Entry 6EQC (electron microscopy, 7.40 A resolution (low resolution: residue-level contacts below are approximate; hydrogen-bond / salt-bridge calls are withheld)); this record covers chains A and F of the 6 polymer chains in the assembly.

# Chain A
Molecule: Hexon protein
From: Human adenovirus 5
Reference sequence: P04133 (CAPSH_ADE05); residues 0-951 here correspond to UniProt positions 1-952 (UniProt number = residue number + 1)
Chain sequence (952 residues; row label = number of the first residue in the row; numbering starts at 0):
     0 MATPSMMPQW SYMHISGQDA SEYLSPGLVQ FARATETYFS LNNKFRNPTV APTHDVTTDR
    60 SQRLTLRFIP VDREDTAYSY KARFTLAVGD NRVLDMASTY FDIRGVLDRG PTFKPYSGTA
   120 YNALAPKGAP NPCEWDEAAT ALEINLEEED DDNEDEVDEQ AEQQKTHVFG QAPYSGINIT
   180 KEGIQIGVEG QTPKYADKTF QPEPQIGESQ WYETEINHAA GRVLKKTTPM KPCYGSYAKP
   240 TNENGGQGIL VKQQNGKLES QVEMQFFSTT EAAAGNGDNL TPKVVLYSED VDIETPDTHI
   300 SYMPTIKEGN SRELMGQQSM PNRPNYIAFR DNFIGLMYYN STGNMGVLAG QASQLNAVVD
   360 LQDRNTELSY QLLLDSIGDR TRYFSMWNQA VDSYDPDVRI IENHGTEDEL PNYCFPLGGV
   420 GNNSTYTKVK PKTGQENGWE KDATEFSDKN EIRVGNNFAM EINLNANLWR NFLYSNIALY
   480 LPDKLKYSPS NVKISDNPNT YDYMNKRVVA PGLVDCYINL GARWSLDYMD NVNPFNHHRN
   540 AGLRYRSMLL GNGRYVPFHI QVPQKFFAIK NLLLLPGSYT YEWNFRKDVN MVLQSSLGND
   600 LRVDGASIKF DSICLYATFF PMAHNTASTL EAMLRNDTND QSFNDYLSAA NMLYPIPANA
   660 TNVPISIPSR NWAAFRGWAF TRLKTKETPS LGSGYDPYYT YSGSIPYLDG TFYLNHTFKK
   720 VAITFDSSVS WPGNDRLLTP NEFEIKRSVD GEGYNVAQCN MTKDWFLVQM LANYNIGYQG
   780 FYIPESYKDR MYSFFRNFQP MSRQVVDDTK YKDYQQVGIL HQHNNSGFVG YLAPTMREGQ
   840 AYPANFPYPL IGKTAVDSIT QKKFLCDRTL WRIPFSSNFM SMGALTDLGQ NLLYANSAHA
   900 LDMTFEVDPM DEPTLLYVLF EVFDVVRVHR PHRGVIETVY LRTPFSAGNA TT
Unresolved in the structure: 0-5, 141-160, 947-951
Differences from the reference sequence: conflict A272 (Thr273 in P04133), G420 (Ile421 in P04133), N422 (Thr423 in P04133), S423 (Glu424 in P04133), Y425 (Leu426 in P04133)
Swiss-Prot annotation at these positions:
  - site: G776 (Involved in interaction with pre-protein VI)
  - modified residue: A1 (N-acetylalanine), S174 (Phosphoserine), Y939 (Phosphotyrosine)

# Chain F
Molecule: scFv of 9C12 antibody
From: Mus musculus
Notes: antibody fragment or engineered binder
Chain sequence (254 residues; row label = number of the first residue in the row; numbering starts at 0):
     0 DYKDDDDKDI VMTQSPSSLS ASVGDRVTIT CKASQSVTND AAWYQKKPGK APKLLIYQAS
    60 TRYTGVPSRF SGSGYGTDFT LTISSLQPED FATYFCHQDY SSPLTFGQGT KVEIKRGGGG
   120 SGGGGSGGGG SQVQLVQSGA EDKKPGASVK VSCKVSGFSL GRYGVHWVRQ APGQGLEWMG
   180 VIWRGGTTDY NAKFQGRVTI TKDDSKSTVY MELSSLRSED TAVYYCARQG SNFPLAYWGQ
   240 GTLVTVSSLE VLFQ
Unresolved in the structure: 116-130, 248-253
Disulfide bonds: C30-C95, C152-C225

# Chain A / chain F interface
Pairs across the interface (16):
  K180(A) - W182(F)
  E181(A) - W182(F)
  E181(A) - R183(F)
  E181(A) - G184(F)
  E181(A) - T186(F)
  Q190(A) - S158(F)
  Q190(A) - G160(F)
  T191(A) - R183(F)
  T191(A) - G184(F)
  T191(A) - K201(F)
  T191(A) - D203(F)
  P192(A) - G160(F)
  P192(A) - R183(F)
  P192(A) - G184(F)
  Y194(A) - R183(F)
  Y194(A) - G184(F)
Interface residues without a listed pair, chain A (8 interface residues in all): E188, D277
Interface residues without a listed pair, chain F (10 interface residues in all): G185, N231

# In short
The interface between chain A and chain F involves 8 residues on one side and 10 on the other.
Chain A is Hexon protein (Human adenovirus 5) and chain F is scFv of 9C12 antibody (Mus musculus); the
structure, Cryo-EM reconstruction of a complex of a binding protein and human adenovirus C5 hexon, was
determined by electron microscopy together with 5OGI from the same study.
